PDB entry 4E5Q | X-ray diffraction, 1.70 A resolution | chain A

== Chain A ==
Molecule: Carbonic anhydrase 2
From: Homo sapiens
Notes: EC 4.2.1.1
UniProt: P00918 (CAH2_HUMAN); the author numbering skips numbers that UniProt does not, so the offset changes along the chain: 1-125 = UniProt 1-125; 127-261 = UniProt 126-260
Sequence (260 residues; row label = number of the first residue in the row; note: 1 number in that range is skipped by the numbering (no residue carries it; nothing is unmodelled there)):
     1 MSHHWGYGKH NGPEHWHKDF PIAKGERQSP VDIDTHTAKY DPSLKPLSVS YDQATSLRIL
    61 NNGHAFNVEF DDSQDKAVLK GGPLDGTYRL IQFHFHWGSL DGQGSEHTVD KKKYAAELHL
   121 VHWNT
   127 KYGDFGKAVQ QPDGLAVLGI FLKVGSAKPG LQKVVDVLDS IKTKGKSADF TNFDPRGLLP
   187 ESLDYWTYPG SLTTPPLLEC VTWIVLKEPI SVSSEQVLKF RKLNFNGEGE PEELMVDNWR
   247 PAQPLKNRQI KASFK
Disordered / not traced: 1-3
Bound ions: Zn2+: H94, H96, H119 (together with cyanic acid)
Residues lining bound ligands: cyanic acid (0NM): H94, H96, H119, S197, L198, T199, W209
Reported in the primary citation:
  - binding site for cyanic acid: T199
  - Zn2+ coordination: H94, H96, H119 (citing earlier work)

== Summary ==
Bound to chain A: cyanic acid. The Zn2+ site is built by H94, H96 and H119. The paper reports a binding site
for cyanic acid at T199; Zn2+ coordination by H94, H96 and H119.
Chain A is Carbonic anhydrase 2 (Homo sapiens); the structure, Human Carbonic Anhydrase II in complex with
cyanate, was determined by X-ray diffraction, deposited together with 4QEF.
